Entry 4B23 (X-ray diffraction, 2.00 A resolution); this record covers chains A and Y of the 3 polymer chains in the assembly.

# Chain A
Molecule: MAG2, DNA-3-methyladenine glycosylase 2
Source organism: Schizosaccharomyces pombe
Notes: EC 3.2.2.21
Reference sequence: O94468 (MAG2_SCHPO); residue numbers follow UniProt; this construct covers 1-213
Sequence (232 residues; each row starts with the number of its first residue; numbers below 1 keep their minus sign (Met-18 is residue -18)):
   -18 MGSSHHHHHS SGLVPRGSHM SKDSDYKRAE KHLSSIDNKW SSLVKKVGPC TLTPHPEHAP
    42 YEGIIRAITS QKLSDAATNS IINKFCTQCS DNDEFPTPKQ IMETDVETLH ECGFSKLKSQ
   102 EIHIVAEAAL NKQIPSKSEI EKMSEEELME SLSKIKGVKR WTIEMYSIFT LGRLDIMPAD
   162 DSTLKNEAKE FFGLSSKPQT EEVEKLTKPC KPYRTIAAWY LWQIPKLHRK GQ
Not modelled in the structure: -18 to 2, 210-213
Construct notes: expression tag (-18 to 0)
UniProt features mapped onto this chain:
  - binding site (DNA): Lys53, Leu54, Ser61, His91, Gly94, Ser96, Lys97, Lys99, Glu102, Lys137, Gly138, Lys140, Thr143, Ser163, Thr164
  - mutagenesis: Lys53 (K53G: Looses the ability to bind abasic DNA), Asp56 (D56S: Endows DNA glycosylase activity)
Reported in the primary citation:
  - mutagenesis - K53G: abolished binding to abasic DNA

# Chain Y
Molecule: 11-nt DNA strand
Sequence (11 nucleotides; numbered 12 to 22; the number before each row is that of its first residue):
    12 CGATTGGTAG C

# Chain A / chain Y interface
Pairs across the interface (18):
  Lys53(A) - DT16(Y)  base contact
  Lys53(A) - DG17(Y)  hydrogen bond to the base
  Leu54(A) - DT16(Y)  base contact
  Leu54(A) - DG17(Y)  base contact
  Ser55(A) - DG17(Y)  hydrogen bond to the base
  Ser55(A) - DG18(Y)  base contact
  Ala57(A) - DG18(Y)  phosphate contact
  Ala57(A) - DT19(Y)  phosphate contact
  Ala58(A) - DG17(Y)  base contact
  Ala58(A) - DG18(Y)  sugar contact
  Ser61(A) - DG18(Y)  sugar contact
  His91(A) - DT16(Y)  salt bridge to the phosphate
  Gly94(A) - DT16(Y)  sugar contact
  Phe95(A) - DT16(Y)  sugar contact
  Ser96(A) - DT15(Y)  phosphate contact
  Ser96(A) - DT16(Y)  hydrogen bond to the sugar
  Lys97(A) - DT16(Y)  hydrogen bond to the phosphate
  Lys99(A) - DT16(Y)  hydrogen bond to the base
Also at the interface, not in a pair above, chain A (14 interface residues in all): Gln52, Ile62

# Summary
14 residues of chain A and 5 residues of chain Y are in contact; the contacts include 5 hydrogen bonds and 1
salt bridge. Polar pairs include Lys53(A)-DG17(Y), Ser55(A)-DG17(Y) and Lys99(A)-DT16(Y). UniProt lists 15
DNA-binding residues and 2 mutagenesis sites on chain A. The paper reports that K53G of chain A abolishes
binding to abasic DNA.
Here chain A is MAG2, DNA-3-methyladenine glycosylase 2 (Schizosaccharomyces pombe) and chain Y is an 11-nt
DNA strand. Entry 4B23 (Unprecedented sculpting of DNA at abasic sites by DNA glycosylase homolog Mag2) was
determined by X-ray diffraction, deposited together with 4B22 and 4B24.
